PDB entry 1SR9 | X-ray diffraction, 2.00 A resolution | chains A and B

# Chain A (and B)
Molecule: 2-isopropylmalate synthase
Organism: Mycobacterium tuberculosis
Notes: EC 2.3.3.13; chain B of this document is another copy of the same molecule, construct and numbering; everything in this record applies to it too
Reference sequence: P96420 (LEU1_MYCTU); residues 1-644 here = UniProt positions 1-644
Chain sequence (644 residues; numbered 1 to 644; the number before each row is that of its first residue):
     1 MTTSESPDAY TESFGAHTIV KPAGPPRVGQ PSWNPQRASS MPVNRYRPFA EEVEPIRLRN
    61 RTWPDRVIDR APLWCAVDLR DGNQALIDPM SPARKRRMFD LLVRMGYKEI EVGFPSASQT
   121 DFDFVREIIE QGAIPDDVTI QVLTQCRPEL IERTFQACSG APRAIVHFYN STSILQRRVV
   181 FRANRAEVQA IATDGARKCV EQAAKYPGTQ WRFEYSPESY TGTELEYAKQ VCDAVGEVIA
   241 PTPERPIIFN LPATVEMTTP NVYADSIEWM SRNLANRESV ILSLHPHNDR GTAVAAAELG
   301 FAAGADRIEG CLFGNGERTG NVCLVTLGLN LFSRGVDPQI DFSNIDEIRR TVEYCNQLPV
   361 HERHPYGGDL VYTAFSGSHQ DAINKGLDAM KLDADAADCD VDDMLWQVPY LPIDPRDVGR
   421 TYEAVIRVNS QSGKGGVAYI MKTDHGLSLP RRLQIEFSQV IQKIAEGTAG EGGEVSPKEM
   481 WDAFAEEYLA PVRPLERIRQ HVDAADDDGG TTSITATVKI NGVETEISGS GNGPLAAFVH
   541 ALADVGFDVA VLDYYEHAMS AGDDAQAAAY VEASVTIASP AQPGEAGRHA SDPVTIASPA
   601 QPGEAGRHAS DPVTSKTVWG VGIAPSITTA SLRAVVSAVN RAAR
Not modelled in the structure: 1-17, 427-433, 465-473, 578-614, 644 (chain B: 1-17, 430-433, 464-474, 580-613, 644)
Sequence notes: modified residue (1, 41, 90, 98, 105, 257, 270, 390, 404, 441, 480, 559)
Modified / non-standard residues: Mse1 (selenomethionine); Mse41, Mse90, Mse98, Mse105, Mse257, Mse270, Mse390, Mse404, Mse441, Mse480, Mse559 (selenomethionine; parent Met)
Bound ions: Zn2+: Asp81, His285, His287 (together with 3-methyl-2-oxobutanoic acid)
Small-molecule neighbours: 3-methyl-2-oxobutanoic acid (KIV): Arg80, Asp81, Leu143, His167, Tyr169, Ser216, Glu218, Ser219, Asn250, Pro252, Thr254, His285, His287
From the paper describing this entry:
  - Zn2+ coordination: Asp81, His285, His287
  - contacts within the chain: Asp81-Asn321 (hydrogen bond), His285-Glu309 (hydrogen bond), His287-Gly320 (backbone contact), His379-Tyr410 (pi stacking)
  - binding site for 3-methyl-2-oxobutanoic acid: Arg80, Glu218, Thr254
  - catalytic residues: Arg80, Glu218, His379 (proposed by the authors, not directly observed)
  - self-association interface (contacts with another copy of this molecule): His379, Tyr410
  - allosteric site: Gly531, Gly533, Ala536 (citing earlier work)

# How chain A and chain B interact
Contacting residue pairs (314):
  Thr18(A) - Asn344(B)
  Thr18(A) - Glu347(B)  hydrogen bond
  Ile19(A) - Leu101(B)  hydrophobic
  Ile19(A) - Arg104(B)
  Ile19(A) - Asp341(B)
  Ile19(A) - Glu347(B)  hydrogen bond (backbone-side chain)
  Ile19(A) - Ile348(B)  hydrophobic
  Val20(A) - Arg104(B)
  Val20(A) - Asp341(B)  hydrogen bond (backbone-side chain)
  Lys21(A) - Val103(B)
  Lys21(A) - Arg104(B)  hydrogen bond (backbone-backbone)
  Pro22(A) - Mse105(B)
  Pro22(A) - Gly106(B)
  Pro22(A) - Gln339(B)
  Pro22(A) - Ile340(B)  hydrophobic
  Pro22(A) - Asp341(B)
  Gln30(A) - Gln339(B)  hydrogen bond
  Trp33(A) - Leu73(B)  hydrophobic
  Trp33(A) - Pro246(B)
  Trp33(A) - Ile281(B)  hydrophobic
  Trp33(A) - Asp306(B)
  Asn34(A) - Leu73(B)
  Pro35(A) - Lys108(B)
  Pro35(A) - Asp137(B)
  Gln36(A) - Pro72(B)  hydrogen bond (side chain-backbone)
  Gln36(A) - Leu73(B)
  Gln36(A) - Trp74(B)  hydrogen bond (side chain-backbone)
  Gln36(A) - Lys108(B)
  Gln36(A) - Gln339(B)  hydrogen bond
  Arg37(A) - Gln339(B)
  Ala38(A) - Asp337(B)
  Ser39(A) - Asp337(B)  hydrogen bond
  Ser39(A) - Ile340(B)
  Mse41(A) - Leu329(B)  hydrophobic
  Mse41(A) - Phe332(B)  hydrophobic
  Mse41(A) - Ile340(B)
  Mse41(A) - Asp341(B)
  Mse41(A) - Phe342(B)
  Mse41(A) - Ser343(B)
  Mse41(A) - Asp417(B)
  Pro42(A) - Phe332(B)
  Pro42(A) - Asp417(B)
  Val43(A) - Phe332(B)
  Val43(A) - Gly335(B)
  Val43(A) - Asp337(B)
  Arg45(A) - Mse390(B)
  Arg45(A) - Val401(B)  hydrogen bond (side chain-backbone)
  Arg45(A) - Asp402(B)  hydrogen bond (side chain-backbone)
  Arg45(A) - Asp403(B)
  Arg45(A) - Mse404(B)  hydrogen bond (side chain-backbone)
  Arg45(A) - Leu405(B)
  Arg45(A) - Trp406(B)  hydrogen bond (backbone-backbone)
  Arg45(A) - Asp414(B)  salt bridge
  Arg45(A) - Asp417(B)  salt bridge
  Tyr46(A) - Phe332(B)  hydrophobic
  Tyr46(A) - Ser333(B)
  Tyr46(A) - Gly335(B)
  Tyr46(A) - Trp406(B)  hydrophobic
  Tyr46(A) - Pro412(B)
  Tyr46(A) - Ile413(B)
  Tyr46(A) - Asp414(B)  hydrogen bond (side chain-backbone)
  Tyr46(A) - Asp417(B)  hydrogen bond
  Arg47(A) - Arg334(B)  hydrogen bond (backbone-side chain)
  Arg47(A) - Leu405(B)
  Pro48(A) - Arg334(B)
  Phe49(A) - Arg334(B)
  Glu52(A) - Gln407(B)  hydrogen bond
  Arg61(A) - Pro64(B)
  Arg61(A) - Asp65(B)  salt bridge
  Trp63(A) - Trp63(B)  hydrophobic
  Pro64(A) - Arg61(B)
  Pro64(A) - Asn261(B)
  Asp65(A) - Arg61(B)  salt bridge
  Arg70(A) - Arg27(B)
  Pro72(A) - Gln36(B)  hydrogen bond (backbone-side chain)
  Leu73(A) - Trp33(B)  hydrophobic
  Leu73(A) - Asn34(B)
  Leu73(A) - Gln36(B)
  Trp74(A) - Gln36(B)  hydrogen bond (backbone-side chain)
  Asn83(A) - Arg427(B)
  Gln84(A) - Phe375(B)
  Gln84(A) - Ser376(B)
  Gln84(A) - Arg427(B)  hydrogen bond (backbone-side chain)
  Ala85(A) - Arg363(B)  hydrogen bond (backbone-side chain)
  Ala85(A) - Phe375(B)
  Leu86(A) - Phe375(B)
  Leu86(A) - Arg427(B)  hydrogen bond (backbone-side chain)
  Ile87(A) - Phe375(B)  hydrophobic
  Ile87(A) - Val425(B)  hydrophobic
  Ile87(A) - Arg427(B)
  Leu101(A) - Ile19(B)  hydrophobic
  Val103(A) - Lys21(B)
  Arg104(A) - Ile19(B)
  Arg104(A) - Val20(B)
  Arg104(A) - Lys21(B)  hydrogen bond (backbone-backbone)
  Arg104(A) - Pro22(B)
  Mse105(A) - Pro22(B)
  Gly106(A) - Pro22(B)
  Lys108(A) - Pro35(B)
  Lys108(A) - Gln36(B)
  Asp137(A) - Pro35(B)
  Leu175(A) - Gln407(B)
  Leu175(A) - Val408(B)
  Leu175(A) - Pro409(B)
  Gln176(A) - Tyr410(B)  hydrogen bond
  Arg178(A) - Gln407(B)  hydrogen bond
  Val179(A) - Lys385(B)
  Val180(A) - Ala382(B)  hydrophobic
  Val180(A) - Lys385(B)
  Val180(A) - Pro409(B)  hydrophobic
  Glu218(A) - Tyr410(B)  hydrogen bond
  Pro246(A) - Trp33(B)
  Thr254(A) - Tyr410(B)
  Val255(A) - Tyr410(B)  hydrophobic
  Mse257(A) - Arg334(B)  hydrogen bond (backbone-side chain)
  Thr259(A) - Glu298(B)
  Pro260(A) - Ala295(B)  hydrophobic
  Asn261(A) - Pro64(B)
  Asn261(A) - Leu299(B)
  Ile281(A) - Trp33(B)  hydrophobic
  Asn288(A) - Pro365(B)
  Asp289(A) - Pro365(B)
  Asp289(A) - Tyr366(B)
  Asp289(A) - Pro412(B)
  Arg290(A) - Val294(B)
  Arg290(A) - Glu298(B)  salt bridge
  Arg290(A) - Thr326(B)
  Arg290(A) - Asn330(B)  hydrogen bond (backbone-side chain)
  Arg290(A) - Arg334(B)
  Gly291(A) - Pro365(B)
  Thr292(A) - Val294(B)
  Thr292(A) - Ala295(B)
  Val294(A) - Arg290(B)
  Val294(A) - Thr292(B)
  Ala295(A) - Thr292(B)
  Ala295(A) - Ala295(B)  hydrophobic
  Glu298(A) - Thr259(B)
  Glu298(A) - Arg290(B)  salt bridge
  Leu299(A) - Asn261(B)
  Asp306(A) - Trp33(B)
  Gly314(A) - Arg363(B)
  Asn315(A) - Arg363(B)  hydrogen bond
  Gly316(A) - Arg363(B)  hydrogen bond (backbone-side chain)
  Arg318(A) - Arg363(B)  hydrogen bond (backbone-side chain)
  Arg318(A) - Leu370(B)
  Arg318(A) - Val371(B)
  Arg318(A) - Thr373(B)
  Arg318(A) - Tyr410(B)  hydrogen bond (side chain-backbone)
  Thr319(A) - Arg363(B)
  Thr319(A) - Pro365(B)
  Thr319(A) - Val371(B)
  Thr326(A) - Arg290(B)
  Asn330(A) - Arg290(B)  hydrogen bond (backbone-side chain)
  Phe332(A) - Mse41(B)  hydrophobic
  Phe332(A) - Pro42(B)
  Phe332(A) - Val43(B)  hydrophobic
  Phe332(A) - Tyr46(B)  hydrophobic
  Ser333(A) - Tyr46(B)
  Arg334(A) - Arg47(B)  hydrogen bond (side chain-backbone)
  Arg334(A) - Pro48(B)
  Arg334(A) - Phe49(B)
  Arg334(A) - Glu52(B)
  Arg334(A) - Mse257(B)  hydrogen bond (side chain-backbone)
  Arg334(A) - Arg290(B)
  Gly335(A) - Val43(B)
  Gly335(A) - Tyr46(B)
  Val336(A) - Val43(B)
  Asp337(A) - Ala38(B)
  Asp337(A) - Ser39(B)  hydrogen bond
  Asp337(A) - Val43(B)
  Gln339(A) - Pro22(B)
  Gln339(A) - Arg27(B)
  Gln339(A) - Gln30(B)
  Gln339(A) - Gln36(B)
  Gln339(A) - Arg37(B)
  Ile340(A) - Pro22(B)  hydrophobic
  Ile340(A) - Ser39(B)
  Ile340(A) - Mse41(B)
  Asp341(A) - Ile19(B)
  Asp341(A) - Val20(B)  hydrogen bond (side chain-backbone)
  Asp341(A) - Pro22(B)
  Asp341(A) - Mse41(B)
  Phe342(A) - Mse41(B)
  Ser343(A) - Mse41(B)
  Glu347(A) - Thr18(B)
  Glu347(A) - Ile19(B)
  Leu358(A) - Arg363(B)
  Pro359(A) - His361(B)  hydrogen bond (backbone-side chain)
  Pro359(A) - Glu362(B)
  His361(A) - Pro359(B)  hydrogen bond (side chain-backbone)
  His361(A) - His361(B)
  Glu362(A) - Pro359(B)
  Arg363(A) - Ala85(B)  hydrogen bond (side chain-backbone)
  Arg363(A) - Gly314(B)
  Arg363(A) - Asn315(B)  hydrogen bond
  Arg363(A) - Gly316(B)  hydrogen bond (side chain-backbone)
  Arg363(A) - Arg318(B)  hydrogen bond (side chain-backbone)
  Arg363(A) - Thr319(B)
  Arg363(A) - Gly320(B)
  Arg363(A) - Leu358(B)
  Pro365(A) - Asn288(B)
  Pro365(A) - Asp289(B)
  Pro365(A) - Gly291(B)
  Tyr366(A) - Asp289(B)
  Leu370(A) - Ile87(B)  hydrophobic
  Leu370(A) - Arg318(B)
  Val371(A) - Arg318(B)
  Val371(A) - Thr319(B)
  Thr373(A) - Arg318(B)  hydrogen bond (backbone-side chain)
  Ala374(A) - Arg318(B)
  Phe375(A) - Gln84(B)
  Phe375(A) - Ala85(B)
  Phe375(A) - Leu86(B)
  Phe375(A) - Ile87(B)  hydrophobic
  Ser378(A) - Gln145(B)  hydrogen bond
  His379(A) - Arg318(B)  hydrogen bond
  Ala382(A) - Val180(B)  hydrophobic
  Lys385(A) - Val179(B)
  Lys385(A) - Val180(B)
  Gly386(A) - Val179(B)
  Ala389(A) - Val179(B)  hydrophobic
  Mse390(A) - Arg45(B)
  Val401(A) - Arg45(B)  hydrogen bond (backbone-side chain)
  Asp402(A) - Arg45(B)  hydrogen bond (backbone-side chain)
  Asp403(A) - Asn44(B)
  Asp403(A) - Arg45(B)
  Mse404(A) - Arg45(B)  hydrogen bond (backbone-side chain)
  Leu405(A) - Arg45(B)
  Leu405(A) - Arg47(B)
  Trp406(A) - Arg45(B)  hydrogen bond (backbone-backbone)
  Trp406(A) - Tyr46(B)  hydrophobic
  Gln407(A) - Arg47(B)
  Gln407(A) - Glu52(B)  hydrogen bond
  Gln407(A) - Leu175(B)
  Gln407(A) - Arg178(B)  hydrogen bond
  Val408(A) - Leu175(B)
  Pro409(A) - Leu175(B)
  Tyr410(A) - Gln176(B)  hydrogen bond
  Tyr410(A) - Glu218(B)  hydrogen bond
  Tyr410(A) - Thr254(B)
  Tyr410(A) - Val255(B)  hydrophobic
  Tyr410(A) - Arg318(B)  hydrogen bond (backbone-side chain)
  Pro412(A) - Tyr46(B)
  Pro412(A) - Asp289(B)
  Ile413(A) - Tyr46(B)
  Asp414(A) - Arg45(B)  salt bridge
  Asp414(A) - Tyr46(B)  hydrogen bond (backbone-side chain)
  Asp417(A) - Mse41(B)
  Asp417(A) - Pro42(B)
  Asp417(A) - Arg45(B)  salt bridge
  Asp417(A) - Tyr46(B)  hydrogen bond
  Lys434(A) - Arg94(B)  hydrogen bond (backbone-side chain)
  Lys434(A) - Gln357(B)
  Gly435(A) - Arg94(B)
  Gly436(A) - Arg94(B)
  Gly436(A) - Tyr354(B)
  Tyr439(A) - Arg97(B)
  Tyr439(A) - Arg350(B)
  Tyr439(A) - Thr351(B)  hydrogen bond
  Tyr439(A) - Tyr354(B)  hydrophobic
  Ile440(A) - Tyr354(B)
  Thr443(A) - Arg97(B)
  Asp444(A) - Arg97(B)  salt bridge
  Glu474(A) - Ser91(B)
  Glu474(A) - Pro92(B)
  Glu474(A) - Ala93(B)  hydrogen bond (side chain-backbone)
  Arg497(A) - Asp508(B)  salt bridge
  Arg499(A) - Asp506(B)
  Arg499(A) - Asp507(B)  salt bridge
  Gln500(A) - Asp506(B)  hydrogen bond (backbone-backbone)
  His501(A) - Asp506(B)  salt bridge
  Asp506(A) - Arg499(B)
  Asp506(A) - Gln500(B)  hydrogen bond (backbone-backbone)
  Asp506(A) - His501(B)  salt bridge
  Asp507(A) - Arg499(B)  salt bridge
  Asp508(A) - Arg497(B)  salt bridge
  Asp508(A) - Ile498(B)
  Asp508(A) - Thr629(B)
  Asn532(A) - Asp563(B)  hydrogen bond (side chain-backbone)
  Asn532(A) - Pro625(B)
  Asn532(A) - Ser626(B)
  Gly533(A) - Ser626(B)
  Pro534(A) - Ser626(B)
  Pro534(A) - Thr628(B)
  Val551(A) - Ala561(B)
  Tyr554(A) - Glu556(B)
  Tyr554(A) - His557(B)
  Tyr554(A) - Ala558(B)  hydrogen bond (backbone-backbone)
  Tyr554(A) - Ile627(B)  hydrophobic
  Tyr555(A) - Glu556(B)
  Tyr555(A) - His557(B)
  Glu556(A) - Tyr554(B)
  Glu556(A) - Tyr555(B)
  Glu556(A) - Glu556(B)  hydrogen bond (backbone-backbone)
  His557(A) - Tyr554(B)
  His557(A) - Tyr555(B)
  Ala558(A) - Asp553(B)
  Ala558(A) - Tyr554(B)  hydrogen bond (backbone-backbone)
  Ala561(A) - Leu552(B)
  Gly562(A) - Val551(B)  hydrogen bond (backbone-backbone)
  Asp563(A) - Ala536(B)
  Asp563(A) - Val539(B)
  Asp563(A) - His540(B)  hydrogen bond (backbone-side chain)
  Asp564(A) - Asn532(B)  hydrogen bond (backbone-side chain)
  Pro625(A) - Asn532(B)
  Ser626(A) - Asn532(B)
  Ile627(A) - Leu535(B)  hydrophobic
  Ile627(A) - Tyr554(B)
  Ile627(A) - Glu556(B)
  Thr628(A) - Pro534(B)
  Thr628(A) - Thr628(B)
  Thr629(A) - Asp508(B)
  Ser631(A) - Ile627(B)
  Arg633(A) - Asp508(B)  salt bridge
Also at the interface, not in a pair above, chain A (175 interface residues in all): Ala71, Pro89, Glu109, Pro135, Gln145, Tyr169, Arg212, Ser219, Pro243, Glu317, Gly320, Pro338, Asn344, Ile348, Ser376, Pro477, Ile498, Ala505, Leu535, Leu552, Asp553, Ser560
Also at the interface, not in a pair above, chain B (178 interface residues in all): Ala71, Glu109, Pro135, Ser219, Pro243, Pro260, Asp265, Glu317, Val336, Pro338, Ala374, Ser378, His379, Gly386, Ala389, Val418, Ala504, Ala505, Gly509, Gly533, Ser631

# Overview
Chain A and chain B form an interface of 175 and 178 residues respectively; the contacts include 69 hydrogen
bonds and 16 salt bridges. Among the polar pairs are Arg45(A)-Asp414(B), Arg45(A)-Asp417(B) and
Arg61(A)-Asp65(B). From the paper: catalytic residues Arg80(A), Glu218(A) and His379(A); a binding site for
3-methyl-2-oxobutanoic acid at Arg80(A), Glu218(A) and Thr254(A).
Both chains are 2-isopropylmalate synthase (Mycobacterium tuberculosis). Entry 1SR9 (Crystal Structure of LeuA
from Mycobacterium tuberculosis) was determined by X-ray diffraction (same publication as 3FIG).
